Entry 2IU4 (X-ray diffraction, 1.96 A resolution); this record covers chains A and B.

# Chain A (and B)
Molecule: Dihydroxyacetone kinase
Organism: Lactococcus lactis
Notes: EC 2.7.1.2; chain B of this document is another copy of the same molecule, construct and numbering; everything in this record applies to it too
Reference sequence: Q9CIW0 (Q9CIW0_LACLA); residues 14-328 here correspond to UniProt positions 1-315 (UniProt number = residue number - 13)
Chain sequence (336 residues; each row starts with the number of its first residue):
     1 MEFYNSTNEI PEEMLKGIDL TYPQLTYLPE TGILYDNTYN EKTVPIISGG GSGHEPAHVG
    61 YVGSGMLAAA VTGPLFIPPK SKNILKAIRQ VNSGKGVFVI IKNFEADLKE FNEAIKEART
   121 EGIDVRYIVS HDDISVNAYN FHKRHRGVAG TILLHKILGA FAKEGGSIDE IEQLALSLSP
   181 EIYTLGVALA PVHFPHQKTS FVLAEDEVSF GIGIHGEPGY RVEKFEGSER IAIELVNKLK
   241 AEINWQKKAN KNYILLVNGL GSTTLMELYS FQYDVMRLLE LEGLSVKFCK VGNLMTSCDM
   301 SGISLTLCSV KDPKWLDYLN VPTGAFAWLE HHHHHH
Disordered / not traced: 1-7, 333-336 (chain B: 1, 333-336)
Modified residues: His215 (1-[1,2-dihydroxy-1-(hydroxymethyl)ethyl]-L-histidine; HIQ)

# How chain A and chain B interact
Pairs across the interface (63):
  Glu13(A) - Tyr269(B)
  Glu13(A) - Ser270(B)
  Glu13(A) - Tyr273(B)
  Glu13(A) - Asp274(B)
  Met14(A) - Met266(B)  hydrophobic
  Met14(A) - Tyr269(B)
  Met14(A) - Ser270(B)  hydrogen bond (backbone-side chain)
  Lys16(A) - Tyr273(B)
  Gly17(A) - Tyr269(B)
  Gly17(A) - Gln272(B)  hydrogen bond (backbone-side chain)
  Gly17(A) - Tyr273(B)
  Ile18(A) - Tyr269(B)  hydrophobic
  Leu20(A) - Gln272(B)
  Leu20(A) - Tyr273(B)  hydrophobic
  Leu20(A) - Met276(B)  hydrophobic
  Thr21(A) - Tyr269(B)
  Thr21(A) - Gln272(B)  hydrogen bond
  Thr21(A) - Cys289(B)
  Thr21(A) - Val291(B)
  Tyr22(A) - Tyr269(B)  hydrogen bond
  Ser52(A) - Met266(B)
  Gly53(A) - Met266(B)
  Glu55(A) - Leu265(B)
  Glu55(A) - Met266(B)
  Gln197(A) - Glu205(B)
  Glu205(A) - Gln197(B)
  Ser228(A) - Phe3(B)
  Ser262(A) - Ser262(B)
  Thr264(A) - Tyr4(B)
  Thr264(A) - Cys298(B)
  Thr264(A) - Asp299(B)
  Leu265(A) - Glu55(B)
  Leu265(A) - Pro56(B)
  Met266(A) - Tyr4(B)  hydrophobic
  Met266(A) - Asn5(B)
  Met266(A) - Met14(B)  hydrophobic
  Met266(A) - Gly53(B)
  Met266(A) - Glu55(B)
  Met266(A) - Cys298(B)  hydrophobic
  Glu267(A) - Glu2(B)  hydrogen bond (side chain-backbone)
  Glu267(A) - Phe3(B)  hydrogen bond (side chain-backbone)
  Tyr269(A) - Glu13(B)
  Tyr269(A) - Met14(B)
  Tyr269(A) - Gly17(B)
  Tyr269(A) - Ile18(B)  hydrophobic
  Tyr269(A) - Thr21(B)
  Tyr269(A) - Tyr22(B)  hydrogen bond
  Tyr269(A) - Phe326(B)
  Ser270(A) - Met14(B)
  Phe271(A) - Phe3(B)  hydrophobic
  Gln272(A) - Gly17(B)  hydrogen bond (side chain-backbone)
  Gln272(A) - Thr21(B)  hydrogen bond
  Tyr273(A) - Glu13(B)
  Tyr273(A) - Lys16(B)
  Tyr273(A) - Leu20(B)  hydrophobic
  Arg277(A) - Lys16(B)
  Val291(A) - Thr21(B)
  Cys298(A) - Thr264(B)
  Asp299(A) - Thr264(B)
  Phe326(A) - Tyr269(B)
  Leu329(A) - Leu329(B)
  Leu329(A) - Glu330(B)
  Glu330(A) - Leu329(B)
Also at the interface, not in a pair above, chain A (40 interface residues in all): Pro11, Pro56, Leu75, Leu189, Phe225, Met276, Glu280, Cys289, Ile303
Also at the interface, not in a pair above, chain B (37 interface residues in all): Ser52, Leu75, His196

# Overview
The interface between chain A and chain B involves 40 residues on one side and 37 on the other, with 9
hydrogen bonds. Polar contacts include Met14(A)-Ser270(B), Gly17(A)-Gln272(B) and Thr21(A)-Gln272(B).
Both chains are Dihydroxyacetone kinase (Lactococcus lactis). Entry 2IU4 (Dihydroxyacetone kinase operon
co-activator Dha-DhaQ) was determined by X-ray diffraction together with 2IU5 and 2IU6 from the same study.
